Entry 6REP (electron microscopy, 3.10 A resolution); this record covers chains 4 and 7 of the 31 polymer chains in the assembly.

[Chain 4]
Name: Mitochondrial ATP synthase associated protein ASA4
Organism: Polytomella sp. Pringsheim 198.80
Reference sequence: D7NIZ2 (D7NIZ2_9CHLO); residue numbers follow UniProt; this construct covers 1-294
Amino-acid sequence (294 residues; each row starts with the number of its first residue):
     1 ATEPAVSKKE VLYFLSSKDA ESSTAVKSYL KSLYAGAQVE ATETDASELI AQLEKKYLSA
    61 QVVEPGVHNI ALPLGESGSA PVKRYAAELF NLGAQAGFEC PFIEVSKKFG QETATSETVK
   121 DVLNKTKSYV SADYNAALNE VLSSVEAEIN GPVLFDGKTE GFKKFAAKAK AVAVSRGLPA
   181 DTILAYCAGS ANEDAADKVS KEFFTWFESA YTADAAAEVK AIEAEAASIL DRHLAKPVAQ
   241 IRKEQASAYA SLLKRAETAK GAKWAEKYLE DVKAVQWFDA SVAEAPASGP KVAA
Not modelled in the structure: 1-4

[Chain 7]
Name: Mitochondrial ATP synthase associated protein ASA7
Organism: Polytomella sp. Pringsheim 198.80
Reference sequence: D8V7I2 (D8V7I2_9CHLO); residue numbers follow UniProt; this construct covers 1-190
Amino-acid sequence (190 residues; numbered 1 to 190; the number before each row is that of its first residue):
     1 MSSVRAGVEA GRRDLTTFTF SGLQDAPVAA LSGSIKLNVA AKAGKAEVTV AAGAAKAATQ
    61 VSAAALRKLS GSKISLAEVA RISVLHSSIQ NYLLSLSNER YQLLSQWPDF TTMYGKDFYY
   121 RAHPEDLKKF YDAADEYYKL YETVTEFDSL SALASQVVPN YAARRRSTVH PAIGSTVADG
   181 AFTNFLLSKQ
Not modelled in the structure: 1-14

[Chain 4 / chain 7 interface]
Contacting residue pairs - 124 pairs, chain 4 then chain 7:
  Val63(4) with Arg165(7); Pro171(7), hydrophobic
  Glu64(4) with Ala162(7); Arg166(7), salt bridge
  Val67(4) with Leu85(7); Tyr161(7), hydrophobic; Arg165(7)
  His68(4) with Ser83(7); Val84(7), hydrogen bond (backbone-backbone); Leu85(7), hydrogen bond (backbone-backbone); Val158(7); Ala162(7)
  Asn69(4) with Val84(7)
  Ile70(4) with Leu85(7)
  Ala71(4) with Val84(7), hydrophobic; Ser88(7)
  Leu72(4) with Leu85(7), hydrophobic; Ser88(7), hydrogen bond (backbone-side chain); Tyr161(7)
  Leu74(4) with Ser88(7); Tyr92(7), hydrophobic
  Gly75(4) with Tyr92(7)
  Tyr85(4) with Tyr161(7), hydrogen bond; Arg165(7)
  Leu89(4) with Arg165(7); His170(7); Ala172(7), hydrophobic
  Phe90(4) with Ala172(7), hydrophobic
  Gly93(4) with His170(7)
  Phe98(4) with Val169(7); His170(7); Pro171(7)
  Glu99(4) with His170(7), hydrogen bond (backbone-side chain)
  Pro101(4) with His170(7); Ile173(7), hydrophobic
  Phe102(4) with Gly180(7); Ala181(7), hydrophobic
  Glu104(4) with Val169(7)
  Val105(4) with Val169(7), hydrophobic; Ala181(7), hydrophobic
  Ser106(4) with Ala181(7)
  Phe109(4) with Ala178(7); Ala181(7); Phe182(7), hydrophobic; Phe185(7), hydrophobic
  Gly110(4) with Phe185(7)
  Thr113(4) with Phe185(7)
  Glu117(4) with Gln190(7)
  Val122(4) with Leu186(7), hydrophobic
  Leu123(4) with Phe182(7), hydrophobic
  Thr126(4) with Phe182(7)
  Tyr129(4) with Ala178(7)
  Val130(4) with Asp179(7); Phe182(7), hydrophobic
  Ser131(4) with Asp179(7), hydrogen bond
  Tyr134(4) with Asp179(7); Thr183(7)
  Leu138(4) with Leu186(7), hydrophobic
  Phe155(4) with Leu186(7), hydrophobic; Gln190(7)
  Asp156(4) with Lys189(7)
  Phe162(4) with Leu186(7)
  Phe165(4) with Leu186(7), hydrophobic
  Ala166(4) with Leu187(7)
  Ala169(4) with Leu187(7), hydrophobic
  Lys170(4) with Leu187(7)
  Ala173(4) with Thr183(7)
  Arg176(4) with Asp179(7), salt bridge
  Leu178(4) with Gly180(7); Thr183(7)
  Ile183(4) with Gly180(7); Asn184(7), hydrogen bond (backbone-side chain)
  Leu184(4) with Asn184(7); Leu187(7), hydrophobic; Ser188(7)
  Cys187(4) with Asn184(7)
  Trp206(4) with Thr176(7); Gly180(7)
  Phe207(4) with Val177(7), hydrophobic
  Ala210(4) with Thr176(7); Val177(7), hydrophobic
  Tyr211(4) with Val177(7)
  Asp214(4) with Gly174(7); Ser175(7), hydrogen bond (side chain-backbone); Thr176(7), hydrogen bond (side chain-backbone); Val177(7), hydrogen bond (side chain-backbone)
  Glu218(4) with Arg164(7), salt bridge; Arg165(7), salt bridge
  Ile222(4) with Val157(7), hydrophobic; Tyr161(7), hydrophobic
  Glu223(4) with Tyr92(7)
  Glu225(4) with Val157(7)
  Ala226(4) with Leu93(7)
  Ala227(4) with Leu96(7), hydrophobic
  Ile229(4) with Leu153(7), hydrophobic; Gln156(7); Val157(7), hydrophobic
  Leu230(4) with Leu96(7), hydrophobic; Ser97(7); Leu150(7), hydrophobic; Leu153(7), hydrophobic
  Asp231(4) with Arg100(7), salt bridge
  His233(4) with Thr143(7); Ser149(7), hydrogen bond; Leu153(7)
  Leu234(4) with Arg100(7); Thr143(7)
  Ala235(4) with Lys139(7)
  Lys236(4) with Thr143(7), hydrogen bond (backbone-side chain)
  Val238(4) with Glu142(7); Thr143(7); Glu146(7)
  Ile241(4) with Thr143(7); Ser149(7)
  Arg242(4) with Glu146(7), salt bridge
  Gln245(4) with Ser149(7), hydrogen bond (side chain-backbone); Ala152(7)
  Val275(4) with Arg81(7); Ile82(7), hydrophobic
  Phe278(4) with Val79(7), hydrophobic; Ala80(7); Arg81(7)
  Asp279(4) with Arg81(7), salt bridge
  Pro290(4) with Val79(7), hydrophobic
Interface residues without a listed pair, chain 4 (80 interface residues in all): Lys56, Ala60, Leu92, Lys108, Gly157, Ala180, Pro237, Val292
Interface residues without a listed pair, chain 7 (56 interface residues in all): Ile89, Val144, Asn160, Ser167, Thr168

[Overview]
80 residues of chain 4 and 56 residues of chain 7 are in contact, with 13 hydrogen bonds and 7 salt bridges.
Among the polar pairs are Glu64(4)-Arg166(7), Arg176(4)-Asp179(7) and Glu218(4)-Arg164(7).
Chain 4 is Mitochondrial ATP synthase associated protein ASA4 and chain 7 is Mitochondrial ATP synthase
associated protein ASA7, both from Polytomella sp. Pringsheim 198.80; the structure, Cryo-EM structure of
Polytomella F-ATP synthase, Primary rotary state 3, composite map, was determined by electron microscopy,
deposited together with 6RD4, 6RD5, 6RD6, 6RD7, 6RD8, 6RD9 and 46 further entries.
